7T6A - chains A and C; structure by X-ray diffraction, 1.65 A resolution.

== Chain A ==
Molecule: Avr1 (SIX4), Avirulence protein 1
From: Fusarium oxysporum f. sp. lycopersici
UniProtKB: Q2A0P0 (Q2A0P0_FUSOX); residue numbers follow UniProt; this construct covers 59-242
Sequence (185 residues; numbered 59 to 243; the number before each row is that of its first residue):
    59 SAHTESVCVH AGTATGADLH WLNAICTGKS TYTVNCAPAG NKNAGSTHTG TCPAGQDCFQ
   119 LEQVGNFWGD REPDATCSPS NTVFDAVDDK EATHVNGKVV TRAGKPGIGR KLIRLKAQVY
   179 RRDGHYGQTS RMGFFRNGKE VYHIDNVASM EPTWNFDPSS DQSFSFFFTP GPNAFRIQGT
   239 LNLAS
Differences from the reference sequence: expression tag (243)
Disulfide bonds: C66-C94, C84-C116, C110-C135

== Chain C ==
Molecule: Avr1 (FolSIX4), Avirulence protein 1
From: Fusarium oxysporum f. sp. lycopersici
Notes: fragment: Pro-domain
UniProtKB: Q2A0P0 (Q2A0P0_FUSOX); numbering as in UniProt (aligned over 18-56)
Sequence (44 residues; row label = number of the first residue in the row):
    15 GPMLPKGEEG DIIGTFNFSS SDSQPLKIHW VDTPDSSGSN LVPR
Disordered / not traced: 15-22, 46-58
Differences from the reference sequence: expression tag (15-17, 57-58)

== Chain A / chain C interface ==
Contacting residue pairs - 29 pairs, chain A then chain C:
  S138(A) with W44(C)
  N139(A) with L40(C); K41(C); I42(C), hydrogen bond (backbone-backbone); W44(C)
  T140(A) with P39(C); L40(C)
  V141(A) with W44(C)
  F142(A) with I42(C), hydrophobic; W44(C), hydrophobic
  R160(A) with W44(C)
  A161(A) with W44(C); V45(C), hydrogen bond (backbone-backbone)
  G162(A) with I42(C); H43(C); W44(C)
  K163(A) with I42(C); H43(C), hydrogen bond (backbone-backbone)
  P164(A) with K41(C)
  G165(A) with K41(C)
  I166(A) with L40(C), hydrophobic
  S221(A) with V45(C)
  T238(A) with P39(C)
  L239(A) with P39(C); L40(C), hydrogen bond (backbone-backbone); I42(C), hydrophobic
  N240(A) with S37(C), hydrogen bond (side chain-backbone); Q38(C); P39(C)
Interface residues without a listed pair, chain A (19 interface residues in all): I171, Q220, L241
Interface residues without a listed pair, chain C (10 interface residues in all): D36
The authors on this interface:
  - interface residues, chain C: E23(C)

== Summary ==
19 residues of chain A face 10 of chain C across their interface, with 5 hydrogen bonds. Polar contacts
include N240(A)-S37(C), N139(A)-I42(C) and A161(A)-V45(C). From the paper: the interface residue E23(C).
Here chain A is Avr1 (SIX4), Avirulence protein 1 and chain C is Avr1 (FolSIX4), Avirulence protein 1, both
from Fusarium oxysporum f. sp. lycopersici. Entry 7T6A (Crystal structure of Avr1 (SIX4) from Fusarium
oxysporum f. sp. lycopersici) was determined by X-ray diffraction, deposited together with 7T69.
